1HLK - chain A; structure by X-ray diffraction, 2.50 A resolution.

Chain A:
Molecule: Beta-lactamase, type II
From: Bacteroides fragilis
Notes: EC 3.5.2.6
UniProt: P25910 (BLAB_BACFR); numbering as in UniProt (aligned over 21-247)
Sequence (227 residues; row label = number of the first residue in the row):
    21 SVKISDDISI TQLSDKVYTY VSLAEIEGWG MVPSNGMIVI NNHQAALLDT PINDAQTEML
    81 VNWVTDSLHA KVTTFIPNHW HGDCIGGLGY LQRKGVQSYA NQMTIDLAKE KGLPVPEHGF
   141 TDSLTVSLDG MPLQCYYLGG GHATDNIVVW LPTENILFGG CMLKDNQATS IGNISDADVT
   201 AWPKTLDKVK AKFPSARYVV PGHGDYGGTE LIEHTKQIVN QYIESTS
Metal / ion sites: Na+: T70, D103; Zn2+ site 1: H99, H101, H162; Zn2+ site 2: D103, C181, H223 (together with 113)
Residues lining bound ligands: 113 (7,8-dihydroxy-1-methoxy-3-methyl-10-oxo-4,10-dihydro-1h,3H-pyrano[4,3-b]chromene-9-carboxylic acid): I46, W49, V52, H162, C181, K184, S190, G192, N193, H223
Curated features (UniProtKB/Swiss-Prot):
  - binding site (Zn(2+)): H99, H101, D103, H162, C181, H223
  - binding site (substrate): K184, N193
  - mutagenesis: C181 (C181S: The overall structure of the mutant is the same as that of the wild-type, however the site of the second zinc ion is unoccupied)
From the paper describing this entry:
  - specificity-determining residues: K184 (proposed by the authors, not directly observed)

In short:
Chain A binds compound 113. T70 and D103 form the Na+ site. H99, H101 and H162 form the Zn2+ site 1. UniProt
lists 6 Zn2+-binding residues, substrate-binding residues K184 and N193 and one mutagenesis site. From the
paper: the specificity determinant K184.
Chain A is Beta-lactamase, type II (Bacteroides fragilis); the structure, Metallo-beta-lactamase from
bacteroides fragilis in complex with a tricyclic inhibitor, was determined by X-ray diffraction, deposited
together with 1KR3.
